7RNA - chains A and B of the 6 polymer chains in the assembly; structure by X-ray diffraction, 1.90 A resolution.

[Chain A]
Name: Caspase-3 subunit p17
From: Homo sapiens
UniProtKB: P42574 (CASP3_HUMAN); residue numbers follow UniProt; this construct covers 34-174
Amino-acid sequence (141 residues; numbered 34 to 174; the number before each row is that of its first residue):
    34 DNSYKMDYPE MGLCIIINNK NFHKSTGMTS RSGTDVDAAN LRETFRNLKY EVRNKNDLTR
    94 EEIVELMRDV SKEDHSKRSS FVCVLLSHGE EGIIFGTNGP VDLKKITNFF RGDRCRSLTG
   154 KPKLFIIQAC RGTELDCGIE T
Unresolved in the structure: 34
UniProt features mapped onto this chain:
  - active site: His121, Cys163
  - modified residue: Cys163 (S-nitrosocysteine)
What the authors report for this chain:
  - binding site for Ac-ITV(Dab)D-CHO: Cys163
  - catalytic residues: Cys163

[Chain B]
Name: Caspase-3 subunit p12
From: Homo sapiens
UniProtKB: P42574 (CASP3_HUMAN); numbering as in UniProt (aligned over 184-277)
Amino-acid sequence (95 residues; numbered 184 to 278; the number before each row is that of its first residue):
   184 CHKIPVEADF LYAYSTAPGY YSWRNSKDGS WFIQSLCAML KQYADKLEFM HILTRVNRKV
   244 ATEFESFSFD ATFHAKKQIP CIVSMLTKEL YFYHH
Unresolved in the structure: 184-185
Sequence notes: expression tag (278)
UniProt features mapped onto this chain:
  - modified residue: Arg207 (Microbial infection: ADP-riboxanated arginine)
  - mutagenesis: Arg207 (R207A: Abolished ADP-riboxanation by C.violaceum CopC)
What the authors report for this chain:
  - binding site for Ac-ITV(Dab)D-CHO: Phe250

[Interface between chain A and chain B]
Residue-residue contacts (99):
  Asn35(A) - Lys271(B)  hydrogen bond
  Asn35(A) - Glu272(B)  hydrogen bond (backbone-backbone)
  Ser36(A) - Lys271(B)
  Ser36(A) - Glu272(B)
  Tyr37(A) - Asp192(B)  hydrogen bond
  Tyr37(A) - Leu269(B)
  Tyr37(A) - Thr270(B)  hydrogen bond (side chain-backbone)
  Tyr37(A) - Lys271(B)
  Tyr37(A) - Glu272(B)  hydrogen bond (backbone-backbone)
  Met39(A) - Leu273(B)  hydrophobic
  Met39(A) - Tyr274(B)
  Met44(A) - Phe275(B)
  Arg64(A) - Arg207(B)
  Ser65(A) - Arg207(B)  hydrogen bond (backbone-side chain)
  Ser65(A) - Asn208(B)
  Ser65(A) - Ser209(B)
  Gly66(A) - Ser209(B)  hydrogen bond (backbone-backbone)
  Gly66(A) - Gly212(B)
  Val69(A) - Lys210(B)
  Val69(A) - Asp211(B)
  Asp70(A) - Gly212(B)
  Asp70(A) - Ser213(B)  hydrogen bond
  Asp70(A) - Ile216(B)
  Asn73(A) - Cys220(B)
  Leu74(A) - Ile216(B)  hydrophobic
  Leu74(A) - Cys220(B)  hydrophobic
  Thr77(A) - Cys220(B)  hydrogen bond
  Thr77(A) - Leu223(B)
  Phe78(A) - Leu223(B)  hydrophobic
  Leu81(A) - Ala227(B)  hydrophobic
  Tyr83(A) - Phe275(B)
  Leu119(A) - Ile216(B)  hydrophobic
  Glu124(A) - Pro201(B)
  Glu124(A) - Gly202(B)  hydrogen bond (side chain-backbone)
  Lys137(A) - Glu190(B)  salt bridge
  Thr140(A) - Phe193(B)
  Thr140(A) - Tyr195(B)
  Phe143(A) - Phe193(B)
  Arg144(A) - Val189(B)
  Arg144(A) - Phe193(B)
  Gly145(A) - Val189(B)  hydrogen bond (backbone-backbone)
  Asp146(A) - Val189(B)
  Gly153(A) - Asp192(B)
  Lys154(A) - Asp192(B)
  Pro155(A) - Asp192(B)
  Pro155(A) - Leu273(B)  hydrophobic
  Lys156(A) - Ala191(B)
  Lys156(A) - Asp192(B)  hydrogen bond (backbone-backbone)
  Lys156(A) - Phe193(B)
  Lys156(A) - Leu194(B)  hydrogen bond (backbone-backbone)
  Leu157(A) - Leu194(B)
  Leu157(A) - Phe232(B)  hydrophobic
  Leu157(A) - Leu273(B)  hydrophobic
  Phe158(A) - Phe193(B)  hydrophobic
  Phe158(A) - Leu194(B)  hydrogen bond (backbone-backbone)
  Phe158(A) - Tyr195(B)
  Phe158(A) - Ala196(B)  hydrogen bond (backbone-backbone)
  Ile159(A) - Ala196(B)
  Ile159(A) - Phe215(B)  hydrophobic
  Ile159(A) - Leu219(B)  hydrophobic
  Ile160(A) - Ala196(B)  hydrogen bond (backbone-backbone)
  Ile160(A) - Tyr197(B)  hydrophobic
  Ile160(A) - Ser198(B)  hydrogen bond (backbone-backbone)
  Gln161(A) - Ser198(B)  hydrogen bond
  Gln161(A) - Ser205(B)  hydrogen bond
  Gln161(A) - Ser213(B)  hydrogen bond
  Gln161(A) - Phe215(B)
  Gln161(A) - Ile216(B)
  Ala162(A) - Ser198(B)
  Ala162(A) - Thr199(B)
  Ala162(A) - Ser205(B)
  Cys163(A) - Tyr203(B)
  Cys163(A) - Tyr204(B)  hydrophobic
  Cys163(A) - Ser205(B)  hydrogen bond (side chain-backbone)
  Arg164(A) - Tyr197(B)
  Arg164(A) - Thr199(B)  hydrogen bond (side chain-backbone)
  Arg164(A) - Ala200(B)
  Arg164(A) - Pro201(B)
  Arg164(A) - Gly202(B)  hydrogen bond (backbone-backbone)
  Arg164(A) - Tyr203(B)  hydrogen bond (backbone-backbone)
  Arg164(A) - Cys264(B)
  Gly165(A) - Gly202(B)
  Gly165(A) - Tyr203(B)
  Gly165(A) - Tyr204(B)  hydrogen bond (backbone-backbone)
  Thr166(A) - Gly202(B)  hydrogen bond (backbone-backbone)
  Thr166(A) - Tyr204(B)
  Glu167(A) - Gly202(B)  hydrogen bond (backbone-backbone)
  Glu167(A) - Tyr203(B)
  Glu167(A) - Tyr204(B)  hydrogen bond (backbone-backbone)
  Leu168(A) - Tyr203(B)
  Leu168(A) - Tyr204(B)  hydrophobic
  Leu168(A) - Trp206(B)  hydrophobic
  Leu168(A) - Thr255(B)
  Leu168(A) - Lys259(B)
  Asp169(A) - Tyr203(B)
  Asp169(A) - Lys259(B)
  Asp169(A) - Lys260(B)  hydrogen bond (backbone-backbone)
  Cys170(A) - Lys259(B)
  Gly171(A) - Lys260(B)
Also at the interface, not in a pair above, chain A (50 interface residues in all): Ser63, Thr67, Val117, His121, Leu136, Asn141, Thr152
Also at the interface, not in a pair above, chain B (47 interface residues in all): Ile187, Gln217, Phe256, Ala258

[Overview]
50 residues of chain A face 47 of chain B across their interface; the contacts include 29 hydrogen bonds and 1
salt bridge. Among the polar pairs are Lys137(A)-Glu190(B), Asn35(A)-Lys271(B) and Tyr37(A)-Asp192(B). From
the paper: the catalytic residue Cys163(A); a binding site for Ac-ITV(Dab)D-CHO at Cys163(A) and Phe250(B).
Here chain A is Caspase-3 subunit p17 and chain B is Caspase-3 subunit p12, both from Homo sapiens. Entry 7RNA
(Crystal structure of caspase-3 with inhibitor Ac-ITV(Dab)D-CHO) was determined by X-ray diffraction together
with 7RNG, 7USO, 7USP and 7USQ from the same study.
